8TAV - chain A; structure by X-ray diffraction, 1.39 A resolution.

== Chain A ==
Molecule: Fluorophosphonate-binding serine hydrolase H
Source organism: Staphylococcus aureus subsp. aureus USA300
Reference sequence: A0A0D6HZA6 (A0A0D6HZA6_STAAU); residue numbers follow UniProt; this construct covers 1-246
Chain sequence (249 residues; numbered -2 to 246; the number before each row is that of its first residue; numbers below 1 keep their minus sign (Gly-2 is residue -2)):
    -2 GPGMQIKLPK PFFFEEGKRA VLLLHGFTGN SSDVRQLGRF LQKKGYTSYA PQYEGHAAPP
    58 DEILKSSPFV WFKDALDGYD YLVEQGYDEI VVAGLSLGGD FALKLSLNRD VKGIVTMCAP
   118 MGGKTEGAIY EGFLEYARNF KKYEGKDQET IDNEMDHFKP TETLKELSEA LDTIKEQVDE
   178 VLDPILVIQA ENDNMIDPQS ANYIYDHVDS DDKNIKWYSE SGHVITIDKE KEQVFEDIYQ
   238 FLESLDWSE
Unresolved in the structure: -2 to 4, 246
Glycans and other covalent adducts: [5-(trifluoromethyl)thiophen-2-yl]boronic acid (ZKR) linked to Ser93, His220
Construct notes: expression tag (-2 to 0)
Bound ions: Ca2+ site 1: Glu13, Glu146; Ca2+ site 2: Glu13, Asp203; Ca2+ site 3 near Gln82 (its only coordinating residue here); Ca2+ site 4: Asp149, Asp153; Ca2+ site 5: Asp206, Asp208
Ligand contacts:
  - ZKR ([5-(trifluoromethyl)thiophen-2-yl]boronic acid), molecule 1: Gly23, Phe24, Leu94, Pro117, Thr122, Ala125, Ile126, Leu164, Leu168, Met192, Ile193
  - ZKR, molecule 2: Pro65, Phe66, Phe69, Phe98, Lys101, Glu166, Ala167, Thr170, Ile171
  - ZKR, molecule 3: Phe66, Phe69, Lys70, Leu73, Asn105, Arg106

== Overview ==
Ligands of chain A: compound ZKR. Covalently linked compound ZKR: at Ser93. The Ca2+ site 1 is built by Glu13
and Glu146. The Ca2+ site 2 is built by Glu13 and Asp203.
Chain A is Fluorophosphonate-binding serine hydrolase H (Staphylococcus aureus subsp. aureus USA300); the
structure, FphH, Staphylococcus aureus fluorophosphonate-binding serine hydrolases H, boronic acid-based
compound N34 bound, was determined by X-ray diffraction (same publication as 8UWM, 8UIX, 8UGM and 8TFW).
